PDB entry 1YS0 | X-ray diffraction, 2.00 A resolution | chain A

[Chain A]
Name: M-phase inducer phosphatase 2
From: Homo sapiens
Notes: EC 3.1.3.48; fragment: catalytic domain
UniProtKB: P30305 (MPIP2_HUMAN); residues 377-550 here correspond to UniProt positions 391-564 (UniProt number = residue number + 14)
Chain sequence (175 residues; row label = number of the first residue in the row):
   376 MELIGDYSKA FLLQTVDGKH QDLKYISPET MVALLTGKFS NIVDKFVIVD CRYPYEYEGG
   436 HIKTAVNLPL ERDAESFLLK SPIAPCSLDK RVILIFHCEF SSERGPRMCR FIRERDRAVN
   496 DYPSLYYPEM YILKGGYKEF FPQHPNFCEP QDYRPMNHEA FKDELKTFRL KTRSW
Not modelled in the structure: 461-464
Differences from the reference sequence: initiating methionine (376)
UniProt features mapped onto this chain:
  - active site: Cys473
  - modified residue (Phosphoserine): Ser456, Ser549
Cystine bridges: Cys426-Cys473

[Summary]
From UniProt: active-site residue Cys473.
Chain A is M-phase inducer phosphatase 2 (Homo sapiens); the structure, Crystal Structure of the CDC25B
phosphatase catalytic domain with the active site cysteine in the disulfide ..., was determined by X-ray
diffraction, deposited together with 1YM9, 1YMD, 1YMK and 1YML.
